PDB entry 7LD1 | electron microscopy, 3.40 A resolution | chains P and O of the 9 polymer chains in the assembly

# Chain P
Name: DH1047 heavy chain
Organism: Homo sapiens
Amino-acid sequence (232 residues; numbered 1 to 214 plus 18 insertion-coded residues; the number before each row is that of its first residue; a row labelled like 82A-82C holds insertion residues (82A, then the next letters in order)):
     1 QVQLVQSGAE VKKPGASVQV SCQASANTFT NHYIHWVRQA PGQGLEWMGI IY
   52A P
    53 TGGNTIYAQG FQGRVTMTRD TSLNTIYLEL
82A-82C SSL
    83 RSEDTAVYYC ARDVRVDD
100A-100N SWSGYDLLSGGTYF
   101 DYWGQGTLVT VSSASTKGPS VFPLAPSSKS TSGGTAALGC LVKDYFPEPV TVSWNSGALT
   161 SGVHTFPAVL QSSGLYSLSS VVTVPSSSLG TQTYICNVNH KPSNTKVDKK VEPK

# Chain O
Name: DH1047 light chain
Organism: Homo sapiens
Amino-acid sequence (220 residues; each row starts with the number of its first residue; a row labelled like 27A-27F holds insertion residues (27A, then the next letters in order)):
     1 DIVMTQSPDS LAVSLGERAT INCRSSQ
27A-27F SVLYSS
    28 NNENYLAWYQ QKPGQPPKLL IYWASTRESG IPDRFSGSGS GTDFTLTISR LQAEDVAVYY
    88 CQQYYSLPRT FGQGTKVEIK RTVAAPSVFI FPPSDEQLKS GTASVVCLLN NFYPREAKVQ
   148 WKVDNALQSG NSQESVTEQD SKDSTYSLSS TLTLSKADYE KHKVYACEVT HQGLSSPVTK
   208 SFNRGEC
Cystine bridges: Cys-23/Cys-88

# Chain P / chain O interface
Residue-residue contacts (88):
  Val-37(P) with Pro-43(O), hydrophobic; Pro-44(O)
  Gln-43(P) with Gly-41(O); Gln-100(O)
  Gly-44(P) with Tyr-36(O); Gln-42(O); Gln-100(O), hydrogen bond (backbone-backbone); Gly-101(O)
  Leu-45(P) with Gln-42(O), hydrogen bond (backbone-backbone); Pro-43(O), hydrophobic; Pro-44(O); Phe-98(O)
  Glu-46(P) with Phe-98(O)
  Trp-47(P) with Thr-97(O)
  Ile-50(P) with Leu-94(O)
  Ile-58(P) with Leu-94(O), hydrophobic
  Tyr-91(P) with Pro-43(O), hydrophobic
  Ala-93(P) with Pro-44(O)
  Leu-100G(P) with Leu-94(O)
  Gly-100J(P) with Tyr-91(O); Tyr-92(O); Ser-93(O), hydrogen bond (backbone-backbone); Leu-94(O)
  Gly-100K(P) with Gln-90(O); Tyr-91(O); Ser-93(O); Arg-96(O)
  Thr-100L(P) with Gln-90(O); Arg-96(O), hydrogen bond (backbone-backbone); Thr-97(O)
  Tyr-100M(P) with Leu-46(O), hydrophobic; Gln-90(O)
  Phe-100N(P) with Lys-45(O); Leu-46(O), hydrogen bond (backbone-backbone)
  Tyr-102(P) with Pro-44(O); Lys-45(O)
  Trp-103(P) with Pro-43(O); Pro-44(O); Lys-45(O)
  Gly-104(P) with Pro-43(O)
  Gln-105(P) with Gln-42(O); Pro-43(O)
  Gly-106(P) with Pro-43(O)
  Phe-122(P) with Ser-127(O); Ala-130(O)
  Pro-123(P) with Pro-120(O); Ser-121(O), hydrogen bond (backbone-backbone); Glu-123(O)
  Leu-124(P) with Pro-120(O), hydrophobic; Ala-130(O); Val-133(O)
  Ala-125(P) with Phe-118(O); Val-133(O)
  Pro-126(P) with Ile-117(O); Phe-118(O), hydrophobic; Val-133(O)
  Ser-127(P) with Ile-117(O), hydrogen bond (backbone-backbone)
  Lys-129(P) with Phe-116(O); Ile-117(O); Lys-207(O)
  Ser-130(P) with Phe-116(O)
  Thr-135(P) with Ser-114(O)
  Leu-141(P) with Ala-130(O), hydrophobic
  Val-163(P) with Thr-164(O); Glu-165(O); Gln-166(O), hydrogen bond (backbone-backbone); Ser-174(O)
  His-164(P) with Leu-136(O); Ser-174(O); Leu-175(O)
  Phe-166(P) with Ser-162(O); Val-163(O); Thr-164(O)
  Pro-167(P) with Ser-162(O); Thr-164(O)
  Leu-178(P) with Ser-162(O)
  Ser-179(P) with Gln-160(O); Ser-162(O); Ser-176(O); Ser-177(O)
  Ser-180(P) with Ser-176(O)
  Val-181(P) with Leu-135(O); Ser-176(O)
  Glu-212(P) with Ser-121(O)
  Lys-214(P) with Pro-119(O); Pro-120(O); Glu-213(O); Cys-214(O)
Also at the interface, not in a pair above, chain P (44 interface residues in all): Pro-41, Val-121, Gly-162
Also at the interface, not in a pair above, chain O (50 interface residues in all): Gln-89, Gly-99, Lys-126, Cys-134, Glu-161, Asp-167, Thr-178

# Overview
Chain P and chain O form an interface of 44 and 50 residues respectively, with 8 hydrogen bonds. Backbone
hydrogen bonds pair Gly-44(P)/Gln-100(O), Leu-45(P)/Gln-42(O) and Phe-100N(P)/Leu-46(O).
Chain P is DH1047 heavy chain and chain O is DH1047 light chain, both from Homo sapiens; the structure,
Structure of SARS-CoV-2 S protein in complex with Receptor Binding Domain antibody DH1047, was determined by
electron microscopy together with 7LCN from the same study.
